PDB entry 7ESN | X-ray diffraction, 2.42 A resolution | chain A

[Chain A]
Protein: L-Rhamnose-alpha-1,4-D-glucuronate lyase
Source organism: Fusarium oxysporum
Notes: EC 4.2.2.-; engineered mutation(s): H105F
Chain sequence (445 residues; each row starts with the number of its first residue; numbers below 1 keep their minus sign (Glu-3 is residue -3)):
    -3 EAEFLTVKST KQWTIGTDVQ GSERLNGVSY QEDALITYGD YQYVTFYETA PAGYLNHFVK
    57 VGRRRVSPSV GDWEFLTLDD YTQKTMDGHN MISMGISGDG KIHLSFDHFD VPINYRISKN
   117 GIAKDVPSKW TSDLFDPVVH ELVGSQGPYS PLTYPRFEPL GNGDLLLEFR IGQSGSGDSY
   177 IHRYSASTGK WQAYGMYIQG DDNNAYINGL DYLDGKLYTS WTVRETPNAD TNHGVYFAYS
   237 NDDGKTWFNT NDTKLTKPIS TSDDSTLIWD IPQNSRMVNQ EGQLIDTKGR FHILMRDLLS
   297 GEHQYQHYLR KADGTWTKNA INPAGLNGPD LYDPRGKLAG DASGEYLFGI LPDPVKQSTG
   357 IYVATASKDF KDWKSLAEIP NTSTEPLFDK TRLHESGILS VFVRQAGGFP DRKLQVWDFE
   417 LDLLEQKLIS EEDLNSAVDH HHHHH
Unresolved in the structure: 432-441
Covalent attachments: N-acetylglucosamine (NAG) linked to Asn247
Reported in the primary citation:
  - post-translational modification sites: Asn247
  - binding site for beta-D-glucopyranuronic acid: Arg166, Ser170, Arg220, Pro223
  - catalytic residues: His85, Arg166, Arg220

[Summary]
Covalently linked N-acetylglucosamine: at Asn247. From the paper: catalytic residues His85, Arg166 and Arg220;
a binding site for beta-D-glucopyranuronic acid at Arg166, Ser170 and Arg220 among others.
Chain A is L-Rhamnose-alpha-1,4-D-glucuronate lyase (Fusarium oxysporum); the structure, Crystal structure of
a L-rhamnose-alpha-1,4-D-glucuronate lyase from Fusarium oxysporum 12S, H105F Rha-GlcA complex, was determined
by X-ray diffraction (same publication as 7ESK, 7ESL and 7ESM).
